3HK2 - chains A and D of the 3 polymer chains in the assembly; structure by X-ray diffraction, 2.80 A resolution.

[Chain A]
Molecule: Argonaute
From: Thermus thermophilus
UniProt: Q746M7 (Q746M7_THET2); numbering as in UniProt (aligned over 1-685)
Amino-acid sequence (685 residues; numbered 1 to 685; the number before each row is that of its first residue):
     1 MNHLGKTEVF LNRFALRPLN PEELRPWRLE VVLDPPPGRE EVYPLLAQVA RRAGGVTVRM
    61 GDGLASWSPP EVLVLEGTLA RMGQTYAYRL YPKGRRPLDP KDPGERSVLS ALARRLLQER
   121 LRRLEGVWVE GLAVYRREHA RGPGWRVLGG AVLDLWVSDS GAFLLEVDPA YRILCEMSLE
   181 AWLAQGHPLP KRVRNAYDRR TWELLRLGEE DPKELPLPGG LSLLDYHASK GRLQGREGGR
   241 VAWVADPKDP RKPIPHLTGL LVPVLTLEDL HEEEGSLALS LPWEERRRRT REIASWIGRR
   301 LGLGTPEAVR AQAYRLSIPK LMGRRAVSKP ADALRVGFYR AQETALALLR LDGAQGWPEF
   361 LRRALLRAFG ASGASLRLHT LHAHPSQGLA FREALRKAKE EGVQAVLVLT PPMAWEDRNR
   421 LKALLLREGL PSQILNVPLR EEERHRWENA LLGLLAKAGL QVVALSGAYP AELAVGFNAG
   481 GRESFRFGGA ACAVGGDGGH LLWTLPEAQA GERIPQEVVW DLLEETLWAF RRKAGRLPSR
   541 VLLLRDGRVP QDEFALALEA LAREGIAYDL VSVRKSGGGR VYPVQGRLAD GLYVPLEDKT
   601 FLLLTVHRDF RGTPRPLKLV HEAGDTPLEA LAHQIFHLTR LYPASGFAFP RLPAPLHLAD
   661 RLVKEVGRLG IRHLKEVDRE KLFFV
Unresolved in the structure: 1-3, 219-221, 269-280, 608-610
Construct notes: engineered mutation Asn478 (Asp in Q746M7)
Residues lining bound ligands:
  - Mg2+ (MG), molecule 1: Gln433, Lys457, Val685
  - Mg2+ (MG), molecule 2: Asn478, Ala479, Glu512, Asp546
Curated features (UniProtKB/Swiss-Prot):
  - active site: Glu512, Asp546, Asp660
  - binding site (Mn(2+)): Asp546, Asp660, Val685
  - mutagenesis: Arg172 (R172A: Reduced cleavage of target RNA; further decreased when associated with A-548), Tyr197 (Y197A: No change in cleavage of target RNA; when associated with 226-AHASKGA-232), Tyr226 to Arg232 (No change in cleavage of target RNA), Arg232 (R232A: No change in cleavage of target RNA), Arg418 to Lys422 (No cleavage of target RNA), Lys422 (K422A: No cleavage of target RNA), Lys457 (K457A: No cleavage of target RNA; when associated with 418-ANRLA-422), Glu512 (E512A: No cleavage of tDNA), Asp546 (D546A: No cleavage of target RNA. No cleavage of tDNA, no DNA associates with TtAgo in E.coli; when associated with A-478 ...), Arg548 (R548A: Poor cleavage of target RNA), Asp660 (D660A: Poor cleavage of target RNA. No cleavage of tDNA)
Reported in the primary citation:
  - mutagenesis - D478N: abolished catalytic activity
  - binding site for the 21-nt DNA strand: Tyr43
  - binding site for the 19-nt RNA strand (chain D): Pro44

[Chain D]
Molecule: 19-nt RNA strand
Sequence (19 nucleotides; each row starts with the number of its first residue):
     1 UAUACAACCU ACUACCUCG
Unresolved in the structure: 1-3, 19

[Interface between chain A and chain D]
Contacting residue pairs - 25 pairs, chain A then chain D:
  Tyr43(A) with A4(D), base contact
  Pro44(A) with A4(D), base contact
  Ala47(A) with A4(D), base contact
  Arg51(A) with A4(D), sugar contact; C5(D), sugar contact
  Leu267(A) with U13(D), sugar contact
  His445(A) with C18(D), sugar contact
  Asn478(A) with U10(D), phosphate contact
  Glu512(A) with C9(D), sugar contact
  Asp546(A) with C9(D), phosphate contact; U10(D), phosphate contact
  Gly547(A) with C8(D), sugar contact
  Arg548(A) with A7(D), sugar contact; C8(D), hydrogen bond to the sugar
  Arg574(A) with A7(D), phosphate contact; C8(D), salt bridge to the phosphate; C9(D), phosphate contact
  Lys575(A) with C9(D), salt bridge to the phosphate; U10(D), salt bridge to the phosphate
  Ser576(A) with C8(D), sugar contact; C9(D), hydrogen bond to the phosphate
  Lys618(A) with C8(D), salt bridge to the phosphate
  Phe647(A) with C18(D), base contact
  Asp660(A) with U10(D), phosphate contact
  Lys664(A) with A11(D), salt bridge to the phosphate
Also at the interface, not in a pair above, chain A (23 interface residues in all): Arg114, Asp154, Arg486, Val573, Gly577
Also at the interface, not in a pair above, chain D (11 interface residues in all): A6, A14

[Summary]
23 residues of chain A face 11 of chain D across their interface; the contacts include 2 hydrogen bonds and 5
salt bridges. Polar contacts include Arg548(A)-C8(D), Ser576(A)-C9(D) and Arg574(A)-C8(D). Ligands of chain A:
Mg2+. From the paper: a binding site for the 21-nt DNA strand at Tyr43(A); D478N of chain A abolishes
catalytic activity.
Here chain A is Argonaute (Thermus thermophilus) and chain D is a 19-nt RNA strand. Entry 3HK2 (Crystal
structure of T. thermophilus Argonaute N478 mutant protein complexed with DNA guide strand and 19-nt ...) was
determined by X-ray diffraction together with 3HJF, 3HM9, 3HO1, 3HVR and 3HXM from the same study.
